PDB entry 5UHF | X-ray diffraction, 4.34 A resolution (low resolution: residue-level contacts below are approximate; hydrogen-bond / salt-bridge calls are withheld) | chains C and H of the 8 polymer chains in the assembly

# Chain C
Name: DNA-directed RNA polymerase subunit beta
Organism: Mycobacterium tuberculosis (strain ATCC 25618 / H37Rv)
Notes: EC 2.7.7.6
UniProtKB: P9WGY9 (RPOB_MYCTU); numbering as in UniProt (aligned over 1-1178)
Amino-acid sequence (1178 residues; numbered 1 to 1178; the number before each row is that of its first residue):
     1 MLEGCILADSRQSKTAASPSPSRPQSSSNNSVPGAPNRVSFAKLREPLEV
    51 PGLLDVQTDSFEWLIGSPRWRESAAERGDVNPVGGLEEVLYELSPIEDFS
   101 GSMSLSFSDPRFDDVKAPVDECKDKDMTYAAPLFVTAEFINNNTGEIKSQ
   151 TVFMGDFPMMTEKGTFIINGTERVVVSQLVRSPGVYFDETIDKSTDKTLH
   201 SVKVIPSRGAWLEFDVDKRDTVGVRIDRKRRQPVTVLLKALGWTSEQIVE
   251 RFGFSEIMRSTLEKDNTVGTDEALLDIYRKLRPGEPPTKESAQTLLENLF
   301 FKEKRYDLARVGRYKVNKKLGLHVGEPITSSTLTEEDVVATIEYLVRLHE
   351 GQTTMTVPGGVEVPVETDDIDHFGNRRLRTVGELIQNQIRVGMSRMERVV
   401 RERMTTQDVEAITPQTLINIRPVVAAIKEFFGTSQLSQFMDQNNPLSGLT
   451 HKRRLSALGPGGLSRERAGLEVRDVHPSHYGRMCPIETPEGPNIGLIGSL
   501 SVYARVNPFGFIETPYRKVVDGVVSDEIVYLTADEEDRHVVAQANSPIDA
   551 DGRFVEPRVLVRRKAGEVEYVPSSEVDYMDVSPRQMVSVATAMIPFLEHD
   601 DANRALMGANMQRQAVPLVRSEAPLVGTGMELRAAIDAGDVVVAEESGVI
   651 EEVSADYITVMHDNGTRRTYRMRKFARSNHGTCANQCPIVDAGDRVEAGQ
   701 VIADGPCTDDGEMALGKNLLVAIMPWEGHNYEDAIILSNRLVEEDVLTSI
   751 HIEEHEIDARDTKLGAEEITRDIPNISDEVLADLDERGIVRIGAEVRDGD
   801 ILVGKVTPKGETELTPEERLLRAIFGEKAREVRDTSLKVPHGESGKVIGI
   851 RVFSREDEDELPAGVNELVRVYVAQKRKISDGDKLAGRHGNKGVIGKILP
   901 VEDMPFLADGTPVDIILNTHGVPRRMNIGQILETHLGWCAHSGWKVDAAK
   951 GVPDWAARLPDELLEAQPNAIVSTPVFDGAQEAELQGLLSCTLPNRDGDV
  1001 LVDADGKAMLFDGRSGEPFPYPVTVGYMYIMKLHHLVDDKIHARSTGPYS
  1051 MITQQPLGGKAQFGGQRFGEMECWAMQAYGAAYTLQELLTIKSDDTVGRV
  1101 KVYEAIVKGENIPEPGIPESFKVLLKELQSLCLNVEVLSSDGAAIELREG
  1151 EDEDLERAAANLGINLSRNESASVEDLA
Not modelled in the structure: 1-27, 1154-1178
Small-molecule neighbours: 88D (N-(2-methylphenyl)-Nalpha-(selenophene-2-carbonyl)-D-phenylalaninamide): Val-475, His-476, Pro-477, Arg-562, Arg-563, Gly-566, Glu-567, Val-568
Curated features (UniProtKB/Swiss-Prot):
  - natural variant: Val-423 (V423A: In strain: vr1), Leu-436 (L436P: In strain: vr2), Ser-437 (S437T: In strain: vr3), Gln-438 to Asp-441 (sequence variant, change not given here; In strain: RJ49), Gln-438 (Q438L: In strain: vr4), Phe-439 (F439V: In strain: RJ37), Met-440 to Asn-443 (deletion: In strain: RJ55), Asp-441 (D441V: In strain: vr3), Leu-449 to Lys-452 (sequence variant, change not given here; In strain: RJ48), His-451 (H451D: In strain: vr5; H451L: In strain: SP28; H451N: In strain: vr6; H451P: In strain: vr8; H451Q: In strain: vr1; H451R: In strain: vr7), Ser-456 (S456L: In strain: vr11 and RJ37; S456Q: In strain: vr9; S456W: In strain: vr10), Leu-458 (L458P: In strain: vr12 and SP22)
  - mutagenesis: Glu-138 (E138R: Weakens interaction with TRCF and CarD), Ile-147 (I147A: Weakens interaction with TRCF and CarD), Lys-148 (K148A: Does not affect association with TRCF, but weakens interaction with CarD), Ser-149 (S149A: Does not affect association with TRCF, but weakens interaction with CarD)

# Chain H
Molecule: 23-nt DNA strand
Sequence (23 nucleotides; row label = number of the first residue in the row):
     1 TATAATGGGAGCTGTCACGGATG

# How chain C and chain H interact
Residue-residue contacts (20; chain C residue first):
  Arg-181(C) / DG14(H)
  Ser-207(C) / DT13(H)
  Trp-211(C) / DT13(H)
  Trp-211(C) / DG14(H)
  Asp-227(C) / DG11(H)
  Arg-282(C) / DG9(H)
  Arg-305(C) / DA10(H)
  Arg-305(C) / DG11(H)
  Ile-370(C) / DG14(H)
  Asp-371(C) / DG14(H)
  Arg-376(C) / DG14(H)
  Arg-398(C) / DG9(H)
  Gly-461(C) / DT13(H)
  Leu-463(C) / DG14(H)
  Glu-466(C) / DT15(H)
  Arg-467(C) / DT13(H)
  Arg-467(C) / DG14(H)
  Arg-467(C) / DT15(H)
  Glu-471(C) / DC16(H)
  Val-472(C) / DG14(H)
Other interface residues (no listed pair), chain C (17 interface residues in all): Gly-209
Other interface residues (no listed pair), chain H (8 interface residues in all): DC12

# Overview
The interface between chain C and chain H involves 17 residues on one side and 8 on the other. Ligands of
chain C: compound 88D. UniProt lists 4 mutagenesis sites on chain C.
Chain C is DNA-directed RNA polymerase subunit beta (Mycobacterium tuberculosis (strain ATCC 25618 / H37Rv))
and chain H is a 23-nt DNA strand; the structure, Crystal structure of Mycobacterium tuberculosis
transcription initiation complex in complex with D-IX336, was determined by X-ray diffraction (same
publication as 5UH5, 5UH6, 5UH8, 5UH9, 5UHA, 5UHB and 4 further entries).
